8T5N - chain A; structure by X-ray diffraction, 1.65 A resolution.

[Chain A]
Protein: Glycine--tRNA ligase
Organism: Mycobacterium tuberculosis
Notes: EC 6.1.1.14
UniProt: P9WFV7 (SYG_MYCTU); the author numbering skips numbers that UniProt does not, so the offset changes along the chain: -3 to 86 = UniProt 1-90; 89-461 = UniProt 91-463
Chain sequence (476 residues; numbered -16 to 461; 2 numbers in that range are skipped by the numbering (no residue carries them; nothing is unmodelled there); the number before each row is that of its first residue; numbers below 1 keep their minus sign (Met-16 is residue -16)):
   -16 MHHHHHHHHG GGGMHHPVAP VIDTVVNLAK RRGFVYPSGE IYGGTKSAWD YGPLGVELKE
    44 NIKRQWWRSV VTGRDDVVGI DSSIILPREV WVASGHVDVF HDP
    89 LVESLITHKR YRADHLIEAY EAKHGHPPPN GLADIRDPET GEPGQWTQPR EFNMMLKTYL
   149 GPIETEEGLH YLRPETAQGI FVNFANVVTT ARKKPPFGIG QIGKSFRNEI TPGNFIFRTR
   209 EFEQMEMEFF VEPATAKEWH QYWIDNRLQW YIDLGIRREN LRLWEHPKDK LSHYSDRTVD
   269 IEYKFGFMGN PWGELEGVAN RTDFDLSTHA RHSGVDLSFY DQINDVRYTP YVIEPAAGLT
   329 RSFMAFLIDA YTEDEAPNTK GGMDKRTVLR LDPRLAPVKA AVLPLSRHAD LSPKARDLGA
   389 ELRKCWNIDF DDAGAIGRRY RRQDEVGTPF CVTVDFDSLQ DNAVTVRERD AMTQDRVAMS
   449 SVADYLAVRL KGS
Not modelled in the structure: -16 to 2, 89-137, 343-352
Differences from the reference sequence: initiating methionine (-16); expression tag (-15 to -4)
Bound ions: Mg2+ site 1 near Glu163 (its only coordinating residue here); Mg2+ site 2 near Glu282 (its only coordinating residue here)
Small-molecule neighbours: adenosine monophosphate (AMP): Glu163, Arg195, Glu197, Ile204, Phe205, Arg206, Thr207, Phe210, Gln212, Glu214, Glu282, Leu283, Glu284, Gly285, Ala324, Ala325, Gly326, Thr328, Arg329
From the paper describing this entry:
  - binding site for adenosine monophosphate: Arg195, Glu197, Thr207, Phe210, Gln212, Glu282, Arg329
  - conformationally variable residues: Glu163, His254, Arg289
  - Mg2+ coordination: Glu282

[Overview]
Ligands of chain A: adenosine monophosphate. From the paper: a binding site for adenosine monophosphate at
Arg195, Glu197 and Thr207 among others; Mg2+ coordination by Glu282.
Chain A is Glycine--tRNA ligase (Mycobacterium tuberculosis); the structure, Crystal Structure of
Glycine--tRNA ligase from Mycobacterium tuberculosis (AMP-Mg bound), was determined by X-ray diffraction,
deposited together with 8U2P, 8SLD and 8SLF.
